Entry 9D48 (electron microscopy, 2.66 A resolution); this record covers chains A and X of the 12 polymer chains in the assembly.

== Chain A ==
Name: Fatty acid synthase subunit beta
Organism: Candida albicans
Notes: EC 2.3.1.86, 4.2.1.59, 1.3.1.9, 2.3.1.38, 2.3.1.39, 3.1.2.14
Reference sequence: P34731 (FAS1_CANAX); numbering as in UniProt (aligned over 1-2037)
Sequence (2037 residues; numbered 1 to 2037; the number before each row is that of its first residue):
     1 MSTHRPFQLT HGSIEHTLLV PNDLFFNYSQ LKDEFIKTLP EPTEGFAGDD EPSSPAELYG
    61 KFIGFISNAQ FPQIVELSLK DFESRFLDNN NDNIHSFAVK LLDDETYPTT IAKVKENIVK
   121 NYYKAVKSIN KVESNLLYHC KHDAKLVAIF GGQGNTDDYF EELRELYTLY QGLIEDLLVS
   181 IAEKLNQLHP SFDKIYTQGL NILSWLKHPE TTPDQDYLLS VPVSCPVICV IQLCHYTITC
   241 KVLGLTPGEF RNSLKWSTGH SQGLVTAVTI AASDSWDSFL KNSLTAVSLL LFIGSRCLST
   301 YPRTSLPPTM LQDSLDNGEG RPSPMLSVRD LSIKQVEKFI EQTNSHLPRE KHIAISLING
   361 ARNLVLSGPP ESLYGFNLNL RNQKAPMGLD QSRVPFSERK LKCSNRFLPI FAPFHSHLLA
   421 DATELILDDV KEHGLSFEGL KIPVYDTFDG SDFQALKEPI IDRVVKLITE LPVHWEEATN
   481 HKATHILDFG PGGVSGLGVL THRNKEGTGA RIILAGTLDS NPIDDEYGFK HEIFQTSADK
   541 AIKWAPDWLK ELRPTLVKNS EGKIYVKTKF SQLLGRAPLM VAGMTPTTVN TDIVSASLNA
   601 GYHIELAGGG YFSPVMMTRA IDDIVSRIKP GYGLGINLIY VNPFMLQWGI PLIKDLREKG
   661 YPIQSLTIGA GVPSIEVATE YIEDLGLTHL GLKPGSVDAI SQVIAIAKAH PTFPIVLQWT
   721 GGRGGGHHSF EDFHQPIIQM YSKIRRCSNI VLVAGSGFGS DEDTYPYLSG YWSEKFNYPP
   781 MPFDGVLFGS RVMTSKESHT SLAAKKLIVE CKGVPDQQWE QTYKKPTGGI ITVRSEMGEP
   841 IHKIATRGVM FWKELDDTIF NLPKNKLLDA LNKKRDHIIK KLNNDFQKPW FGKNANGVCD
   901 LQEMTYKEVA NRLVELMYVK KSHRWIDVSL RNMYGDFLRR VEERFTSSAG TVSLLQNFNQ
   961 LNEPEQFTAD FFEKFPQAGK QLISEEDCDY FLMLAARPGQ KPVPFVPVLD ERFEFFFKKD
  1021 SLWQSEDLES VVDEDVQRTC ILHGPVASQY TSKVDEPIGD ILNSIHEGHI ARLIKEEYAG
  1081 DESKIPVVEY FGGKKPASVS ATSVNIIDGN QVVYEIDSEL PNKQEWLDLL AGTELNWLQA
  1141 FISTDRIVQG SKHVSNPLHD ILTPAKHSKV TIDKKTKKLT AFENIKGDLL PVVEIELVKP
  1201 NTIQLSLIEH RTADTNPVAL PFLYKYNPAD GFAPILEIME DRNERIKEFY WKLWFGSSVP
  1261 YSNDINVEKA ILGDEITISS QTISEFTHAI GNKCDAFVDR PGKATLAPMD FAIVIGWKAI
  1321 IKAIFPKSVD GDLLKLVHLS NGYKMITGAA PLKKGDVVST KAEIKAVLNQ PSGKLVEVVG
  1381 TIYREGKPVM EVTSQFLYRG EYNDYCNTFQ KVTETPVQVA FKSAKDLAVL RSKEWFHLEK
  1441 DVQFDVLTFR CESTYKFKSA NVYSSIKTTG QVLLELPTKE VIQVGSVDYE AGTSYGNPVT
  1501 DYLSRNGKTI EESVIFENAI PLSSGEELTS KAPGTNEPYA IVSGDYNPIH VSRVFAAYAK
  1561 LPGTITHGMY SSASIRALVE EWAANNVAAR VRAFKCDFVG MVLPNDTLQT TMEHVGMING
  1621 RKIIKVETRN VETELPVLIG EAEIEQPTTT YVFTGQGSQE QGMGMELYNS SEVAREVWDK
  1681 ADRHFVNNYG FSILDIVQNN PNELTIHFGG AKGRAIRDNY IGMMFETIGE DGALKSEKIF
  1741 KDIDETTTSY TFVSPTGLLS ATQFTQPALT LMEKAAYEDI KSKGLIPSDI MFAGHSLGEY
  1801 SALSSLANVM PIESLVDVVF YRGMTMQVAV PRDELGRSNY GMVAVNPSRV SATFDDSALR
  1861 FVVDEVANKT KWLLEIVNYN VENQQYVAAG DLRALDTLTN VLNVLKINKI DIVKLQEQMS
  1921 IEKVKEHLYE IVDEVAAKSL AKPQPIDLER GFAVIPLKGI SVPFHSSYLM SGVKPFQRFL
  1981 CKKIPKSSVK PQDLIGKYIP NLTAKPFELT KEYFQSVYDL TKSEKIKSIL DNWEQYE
Disordered / not traced: 1-2, 1730-1733
Swiss-Prot annotation at these positions:
  - active site: Ser261 (For acetyltransferase activity), Ser1796 (For malonyltransferase activity)

== Chain X ==
Name: Fatty acid synthase subunit alpha
Organism: Candida albicans
Notes: EC 2.3.1.86, 1.1.1.100, 2.3.1.41
Reference sequence: P43098 (FAS2_CANAX); numbering as in UniProt (aligned over 1-1885)
Sequence (1885 residues; each row starts with the number of its first residue):
     1 MKPEIEQELS HTLLTELLAY QFASPVRWIE TQDVFLKQHN TERIIEIGPS PTLAGMANRT
    61 IKAKYESYDA ALSLQRQVLC YSKDAKEIYY KPDPADLAPK ETPKQEESTP SAPAAATPTP
   121 AAAAAPTPAP APASAGPVES IPDEPVKANL LIHVLVAQKL KKPLDAVPMT KAIKDLVNGK
   181 STVQNEILGD LGKEFGSTPE KPEDTPLEEL AEQFQDSFSG QLGKTSTSLI GRLMSSKMPG
   241 GFSITTARKY LESRFGLGAG RQDSVLLMAL TNEPANRLGS EADAKTFFDG IAQKYASSAG
   301 ISLSSGAGSG AGAANSGGAV VDSAALDALT AENKKLAKQQ LEVLARYLQS RLKQGSLKSF
   361 IKEKEASAVL QKELDLWEAE HGEFYAKGIQ PTFSALKSRT YDSYWNWARQ DVLSMYFDII
   421 FGKLTSVDRE TINQCIQIMN RANPTLIKFM QYHIDHCPEY KGETYKLAKR LGQQLIDNCK
   481 QVLTEDPVYK DVSRITGPKT KVSAKGNIEY EETQKDSVRK FEQYVYEMAQ GGAMTKVSQP
   541 TIQEDLARVY KAISKQASKD SKLELQRVYE DLLKVVESSK EIETEQLTKD ILQAATVPTT
   601 PTEEVDDPCT PSSDDEIASL PDKTSIIQPV SSTIPSQTIP FLHIQKKTKD GWEYNKKLSS
   661 LYLDGLESAA INGLTFKDKY VLVTGAGAGS IGAEILQGLI SGGAKVIVTT SRFSKKVTEY
   721 YQNMYARYGA AGSTLIVVPF NQGSKQDVDA LVQYIYDEPK KGGLGWDLDA IIPFAAIPEN
   781 GNGLDNIDSK SEFAHRIMLT NLLRLLGAVK SKKPTDTRPA QCILPLSPNH GTFGFDGLYS
   841 ESKISLETLF NRWYSEDWGS KLTVCGAVIG WTRGTGLMSA NNIIAEGIEK LGVRTFSQKE
   901 MAFNILGLLT PEIVQLCQEE PVMADLNGGL QFIDNLKDFT SKLRTDLLET ADIRRAVSIE
   961 SAIEQKVVNG DNVDANYSKV MVEPRANMKF DFPTLKSYDE IKQIAPELEG MLDLENVVVV
  1021 TGFAEVGPWG NSRTRWEMEA YGEFSLEGAI EMAWIMGFIK YHNGNLQGKP YSGWVDAKTQ
  1081 TPIDEKDIKS KYEEEILEHS GIRLIEPELF NGYDPKKKQM IQEIVVQHDL EPFECSKETA
  1141 EQYKHEHGEK CEIFEIEESG EYTVRILKGA TLYVPKALRF DRLVAGQIPT GWDARTYGIP
  1201 EDTISQVDPI TLYVLVATVE ALLSAGITDP YEFYKYVHVS EVGNCSGSGM GGVSALRGMF
  1261 KDRYADKPVQ NDILQESFIN TMSAWVNMLL LSSSGPIKTP VGACATAVES VDIGIETILS
  1321 GKAKVVLVGG YDDFQEEGSY EFANMNATSN SIEEFKHGRT PKEMSRPTTT TRNGFMEAQG
  1381 SGIQVIMTAD LALKMGVPIH AVLAMTATAT DKIGRSVPAP GKGILTTARE HHGNLKYPSP
  1441 LLNIKYRKRQ LNKRLEQIKS WEETELSYLQ EEAELAKEEF GDEFSMHEFL KERTEEVYRE
  1501 SKRQVSDAKK QWGNSFYKSD PRIAPLRGAL AAFNLTIDDI GVASFHGTST VANDKNESAT
  1561 INNMMKHLGR SEGNPVFGVF QKYLTGHPKG AAGAWMLNGA IQILESGLVP GNRNADNVDK
  1621 LLEQYEYVLY PSRSIQTDGI KAVSVTSFGF GQKGAQAVVV HPDYLFAVLD RSTYEEYATK
  1681 VSARNKKTYR YMHNAITRNT MFVAKDKAPY SDELEQPVYL DPLARVEENK KKLVFSDKTI
  1741 QSNQSYVGEV AQKTAKALST LNKSSKGVGV DVELLSAINI DNETFIERNF TGNEVEYCLN
  1801 TAHPQASFTG TWSAKEAVFK ALGVESKGAG ASLIDIEITR DVNGAPKVIL HGEAKKAAAK
  1861 AGVKNVNISI SHDDFQATAV ALSEF
Disordered / not traced: 95-321, 537-628, 972-978, 1748-1885
Swiss-Prot annotation at these positions:
  - active site (For beta-ketoacyl synthase activity): Cys1304, His1546, His1587
  - binding site (acetyl-CoA): Asp1771 to Glu1773, Tyr1797, Ser1807, Glu1816 to Ser1826, Arg1840 to Asn1843, Ile1870 to His1872
  - binding site (Mg(2+)): Asp1771, Val1772, Glu1773, Ser1871, His1872
  - modified residue: Ser181 (O-(pantetheine 4'-phosphoryl)serine)

== Chain A / chain X interface ==
Pairs across the interface (13; chain A residue first):
  His1707(A) with Thr817(X), hydrogen bond (backbone-side chain); Arg818(X), hydrogen bond
  Phe1708(A) with Thr817(X)
  Gly1709(A) with Thr817(X), hydrogen bond (backbone-backbone); Pro819(X)
  Gly1710(A) with Pro819(X); Gln918(X), hydrogen bond (backbone-side chain)
  Lys1712(A) with Asp816(X); Thr817(X)
  Gly1713(A) with Thr817(X)
  Arg1714(A) with Gln915(X); Gln918(X), hydrogen bond
  Ile1716(A) with Thr817(X)
Also at the interface, not in a pair above, chain A (9 interface residues in all): Glu1745

== In short ==
The interface between chain A and chain X involves 9 residues on one side and 6 on the other; the contacts
include 5 hydrogen bonds. Among the polar pairs are His1707(A)-Thr817(X), His1707(A)-Arg818(X) and
Gly1710(A)-Gln918(X).
Here chain A is Fatty acid synthase subunit beta and chain X is Fatty acid synthase subunit alpha, both from
Candida albicans. Entry 9D48 (Atomic model of Ketoacyl Reductase domain and 4 helical bundle of Candida
albicans Fatty Acid Synthase ...) was determined by electron microscopy, deposited together with 9D49, 9P4V,
9P4W, 9D47 and 9D4A.
